PDB entry 5N4J | X-ray diffraction, 1.50 A resolution | chains L and H

# Chain L
Molecule: Light chain
Organism: Homo sapiens
Amino-acid sequence (216 residues; each row starts with the number of its first residue):
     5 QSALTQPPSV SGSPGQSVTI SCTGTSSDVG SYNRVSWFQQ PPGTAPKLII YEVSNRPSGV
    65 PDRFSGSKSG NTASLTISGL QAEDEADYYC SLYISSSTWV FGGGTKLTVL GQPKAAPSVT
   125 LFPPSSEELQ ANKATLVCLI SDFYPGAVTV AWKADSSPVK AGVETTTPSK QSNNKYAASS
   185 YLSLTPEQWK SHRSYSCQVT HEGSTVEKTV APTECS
Not modelled in the structure: 5, 217-220
Cystine bridges: C26-C94, C142-C201

# Chain H
Molecule: Heavy chain
Organism: Homo sapiens
Amino-acid sequence (257 residues; numbered 1 to 257; the number before each row is that of its first residue):
     1 MQLVQSGAEV KKPGASVKVS CKASGYTFTN YGLHWVRQAP GQGLEWMGWV STNNGHTNYA
    61 QKVQGRVTMT TDTSTSTAYM ELRSLRSDDT AIYYCARGVD LDYWGQGTLL TVSSASTKGP
   121 SVFPLAPSSK STSGGTAALG CLVKDYFPEP VTVSWNSGAL TSGVHTFPAV LQSSGLYSLS
   181 SVVTVPSSSL GTQTYICNVN HKPSNTKVDK RVEPKSCDKG SENLYFQGSW SHPQFEKGGG
   241 SGGGSGGGSW SHPQFEK
Not modelled in the structure: 129-133, 215-257
Cystine bridges: C21-C95, C141-C197

# Chain L / chain H interface
Pairs across the interface (69; chain L residue first):
  R38(L) with V99(H); D100(H), salt bridge
  S40(L) with D100(H), hydrogen bond (side chain-backbone)
  F42(L) with D100(H); L101(H); W104(H)
  Q44(L) with Q38(H), hydrogen bond; Y94(H)
  T48(L) with Y94(H)
  A49(L) with Y94(H), hydrophobic; G105(H)
  P50(L) with L44(H), hydrophobic; W104(H)
  L52(L) with D100(H); L101(H); D102(H)
  Y55(L) with D100(H)
  Y93(L) with Q38(H), hydrogen bond; Q42(H), hydrogen bond (side chain-backbone); G43(H); L44(H), hydrophobic
  S100(L) with N58(H), hydrogen bond (backbone-side chain)
  S101(L) with W46(H); W49(H); N58(H), hydrogen bond (backbone-side chain)
  T102(L) with W46(H); N58(H), hydrogen bond
  W103(L) with H34(H); W46(H); W49(H), hydrophobic; V99(H), hydrogen bond (side chain-backbone); L101(H)
  F105(L) with L44(H); W46(H), hydrophobic; L101(H), hydrophobic
  F126(L) with L125(H), hydrophobic; A126(H); A138(H); V182(H), hydrophobic
  S129(L) with F123(H); P124(H)
  E131(L) with F123(H); P124(H); K210(H), salt bridge
  E132(L) with F123(H)
  T139(L) with L142(H); K144(H), hydrogen bond
  V141(L) with S180(H)
  L143(L) with F167(H), hydrophobic; V182(H), hydrophobic
  I144(L) with F167(H)
  S145(L) with H165(H); F167(H)
  E168(L) with V170(H); L171(H); Q172(H); S173(H), hydrogen bond (side chain-backbone)
  T170(L) with A169(H); V170(H)
  S173(L) with P168(H)
  Q175(L) with H165(H)
  A181(L) with F167(H), hydrophobic
  A182(L) with F167(H)
  S183(L) with F167(H)
  Y185(L) with L142(H), hydrophobic; V170(H), hydrophobic; L179(H); S180(H), hydrogen bond
  S187(L) with K144(H)
Also at the interface, not in a pair above, chain L (37 interface residues in all): E56, G107, T124, T169
Also at the interface, not in a pair above, chain H (39 interface residues in all): V36, V122, L139, G140, S178

# Overview
Chain L and chain H form an interface of 37 and 39 residues respectively; the contacts include 11 hydrogen
bonds and 2 salt bridges. Polar contacts include R38(L)-D100(H), E131(L)-K210(H) and S40(L)-D100(H).
Chain L is Light chain and chain H is Heavy chain, both from Homo sapiens; the structure, human Fab fragment
10C3 against NHBA from Neisseria meningitidis, was determined by X-ray diffraction, deposited together with
5N4G.
